Entry 6M7B (X-ray diffraction, 1.77 A resolution); this record covers chains B and D of the 4 polymer chains in the assembly.

[Chain B]
Name: Mitotic spindle assembly checkpoint protein MAD2B
From: Homo sapiens
Reference sequence: Q9UI95 (MD2L2_HUMAN); numbering as in UniProt (aligned over 1-211)
Sequence (211 residues; row label = number of the first residue in the row):
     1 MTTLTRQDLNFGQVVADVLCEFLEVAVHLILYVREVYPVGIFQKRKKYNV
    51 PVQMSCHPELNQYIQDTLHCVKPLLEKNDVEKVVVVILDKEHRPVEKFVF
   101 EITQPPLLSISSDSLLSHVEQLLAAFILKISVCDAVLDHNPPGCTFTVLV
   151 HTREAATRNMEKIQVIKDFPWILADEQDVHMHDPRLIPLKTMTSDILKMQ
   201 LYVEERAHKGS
Unresolved in the structure: 1-7, 208-211
Differences from the reference sequence: engineered mutation Ala-124 (Arg in Q9UI95)
UniProt features mapped onto this chain:
  - natural variant: Val-85 (V85E: In FANCV)
  - mutagenesis: Tyr-63 (Y63A: Alters interaction with REV3L. Loss of interaction with REV3L; when associated with A-171), Trp-171 (W171A: Alters interaction with REV3L and REV1. Loss of interaction with REV3L; when associated with A-63. No effect on interaction with REV1; when associated with A-124), Leu-186 (L186A: Significantly prevents interaction with REV1; no effect on interaction with REV3L), Gln-200 (Q200A: Significantly prevents interaction with REV1; no effect on interaction with REV3L), Tyr-202 (Y202A: Significantly prevents interaction with REV1; no effect on interaction with REV3L)

[Chain D]
Name: Shieldin complex subunit 3
From: Homo sapiens
Reference sequence: Q6ZNX1 (SHLD3_HUMAN); residues 37-73 here = UniProt positions 37-73
Sequence (37 residues; row label = number of the first residue in the row):
    37 RFIPWFPYDGSKLPLRPKRSPPVISEEAAEDVKQYLT
Unresolved in the structure: 37
UniProt features mapped onto this chain:
  - mutagenesis: Pro-53 to Pro-58 (Fails to interact with MAD2L2)

[Chain B / chain D interface]
Contacting residue pairs (11; chain B residue first):
  Asp-8(B) with Asp-67(D)
  Leu-9(B) with Asp-67(D); Val-68(D); Leu-72(D), hydrophobic
  Val-14(B) with Leu-72(D), hydrophobic
  Ile-110(B) with Tyr-71(D), hydrophobic
  Ser-111(B) with Tyr-71(D)
  Ser-112(B) with Gln-70(D), hydrogen bond; Tyr-71(D)
  Leu-115(B) with Tyr-71(D)
  Leu-116(B) with Leu-72(D)
Interface residues without a listed pair, chain B (11 interface residues in all): Phe-11, Ser-114, Ser-117
Interface residues without a listed pair, chain D (6 interface residues in all): Thr-73

[Overview]
11 residues of chain B and 6 residues of chain D are in contact; the contacts include 1 hydrogen bond. Its one
hydrogen-bonded contact is Ser-112(B)/Gln-70(D). From UniProt: 5 mutagenesis sites on chain B; 6 mutagenesis
sites on chain D.
Chain B is Mitotic spindle assembly checkpoint protein MAD2B and chain D is Shieldin complex subunit 3, both
from Homo sapiens; the structure, Structure of REV7-R124A complexed with SHLD3(37-73), was determined by X-ray
diffraction.
